Entry 1LWE (X-ray diffraction, 2.81 A resolution); this record covers chains A and B.

[Chain A]
Molecule: HIV-1 reverse transcriptase
Organism: Human immunodeficiency virus 1
Notes: EC 2.7.7.49; fragment: p66
Reference sequence: P04585 (POL_HV1H2); residues 1-560 here correspond to UniProt positions 156-715 (UniProt number = residue number + 155)
Amino-acid sequence (560 residues; row label = number of the first residue in the row):
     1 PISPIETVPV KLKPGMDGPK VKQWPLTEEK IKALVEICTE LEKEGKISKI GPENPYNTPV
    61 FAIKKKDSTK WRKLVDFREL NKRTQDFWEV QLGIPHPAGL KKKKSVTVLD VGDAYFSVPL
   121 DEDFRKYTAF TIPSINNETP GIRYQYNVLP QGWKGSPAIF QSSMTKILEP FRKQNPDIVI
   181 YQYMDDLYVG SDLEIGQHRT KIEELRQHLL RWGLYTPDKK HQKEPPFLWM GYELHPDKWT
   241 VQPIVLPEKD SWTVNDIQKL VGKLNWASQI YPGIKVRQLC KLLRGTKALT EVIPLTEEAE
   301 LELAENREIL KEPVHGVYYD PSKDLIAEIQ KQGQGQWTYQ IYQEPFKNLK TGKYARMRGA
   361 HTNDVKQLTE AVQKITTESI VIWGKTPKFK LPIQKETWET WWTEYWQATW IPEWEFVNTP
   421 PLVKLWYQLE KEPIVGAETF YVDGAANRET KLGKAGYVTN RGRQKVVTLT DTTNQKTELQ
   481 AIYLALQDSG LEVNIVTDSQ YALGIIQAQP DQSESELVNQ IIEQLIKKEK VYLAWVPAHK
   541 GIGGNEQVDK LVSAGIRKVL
Unresolved in the structure: 66-67, 71-72, 135-141, 555-560
Differences from the reference sequence: engineered mutation Leu-41 (Met196 in P04585), Tyr-215 (Thr370 in P04585); modified residue (280)
Modified residues: Cys-280 (3-sulfinoalanine; CSD)
Ligand contacts: non-nucleoside rt inhibitor nevirapine (NVP; 11-cyclopropyl-5,11-dihydro-4-methyl-6H-dipyrido[3,2-b:2',3'-e][1,4]diazepin-6-one): Pro-95, Leu-100, Lys-101, Lys-103, Val-106, Val-179, Tyr-181, Tyr-188, Val-189, Gly-190, Phe-227, Trp-229, Leu-234, His-235, Pro-236, Tyr-318

[Chain B]
Molecule: HIV-1 reverse transcriptase
Organism: Human immunodeficiency virus 1
Notes: EC 2.7.7.49; fragment: p51
Reference sequence: P04585 (POL_HV1H2); residues 1-440 here correspond to UniProt positions 156-595 (UniProt number = residue number + 155)
Amino-acid sequence (440 residues; row label = number of the first residue in the row):
     1 PISPIETVPV KLKPGMDGPK VKQWPLTEEK IKALVEICTE LEKEGKISKI GPENPYNTPV
    61 FAIKKKDSTK WRKLVDFREL NKRTQDFWEV QLGIPHPAGL KKKKSVTVLD VGDAYFSVPL
   121 DEDFRKYTAF TIPSINNETP GIRYQYNVLP QGWKGSPAIF QSSMTKILEP FRKQNPDIVI
   181 YQYMDDLYVG SDLEIGQHRT KIEELRQHLL RWGLYTPDKK HQKEPPFLWM GYELHPDKWT
   241 VQPIVLPEKD SWTVNDIQKL VGKLNWASQI YPGIKVRQLC KLLRGTKALT EVIPLTEEAE
   301 LELAENREIL KEPVHGVYYD PSKDLIAEIQ KQGQGQWTYQ IYQEPFKNLK TGKYARMRGA
   361 HTNDVKQLTE AVQKITTESI VIWGKTPKFK LPIQKETWET WWTEYWQATW IPEWEFVNTP
   421 PLVKLWYQLE KEPIVGAETF
Unresolved in the structure: 1-5, 88-93, 216-231, 429-440
Differences from the reference sequence: engineered mutation Leu-41 (Met196 in P04585), Tyr-215 (Thr370 in P04585)

[Interface between chain A and chain B]
Contacting residue pairs (89; chain A residue first):
  Val-8(A) with Glu-53(B)
  Pro-9(A) with Glu-53(B)
  Gln-85(A) with Glu-53(B), hydrogen bond (side chain-backbone)
  Asp-86(A) with Pro-55(B)
  Phe-87(A) with Pro-52(B)
  Trp-88(A) with Pro-52(B), hydrogen bond (backbone-backbone); Asn-54(B); Pro-55(B); Asn-57(B); Arg-143(B)
  Gln-91(A) with Thr-139(B), hydrogen bond (side chain-backbone); Pro-140(B); Gly-141(B), hydrogen bond (side chain-backbone)
  Gly-93(A) with Asn-137(B)
  Ile-94(A) with Asn-137(B)
  Pro-95(A) with Asn-136(B)
  His-96(A) with Asn-136(B)
  Gly-99(A) with Asn-136(B)
  Leu-100(A) with Asn-136(B)
  Gln-161(A) with Pro-140(B)
  Tyr-181(A) with Glu-138(B)
  Lys-366(A) with Gln-394(B)
  Glu-370(A) with Gln-394(B)
  Gln-373(A) with Glu-396(B); Thr-400(B), hydrogen bond
  Thr-376(A) with Trp-401(B)
  Thr-377(A) with Thr-400(B)
  Ile-380(A) with Leu-26(B)
  Val-381(A) with Pro-25(B), hydrophobic; Asn-136(B), hydrogen bond (backbone-backbone)
  Ile-382(A) with Ile-135(B); Asn-136(B)
  Trp-383(A) with Ile-135(B)
  Gly-384(A) with Thr-27(B); Glu-28(B), hydrogen bond (backbone-backbone)
  Trp-402(A) with Lys-331(B), hydrogen bond (backbone-side chain); Thr-362(B); Asp-364(B), hydrogen bond
  Tyr-405(A) with Lys-331(B), hydrogen bond (backbone-side chain)
  Trp-406(A) with Lys-331(B); Pro-392(B), hydrophobic; Val-417(B); Asn-418(B); Thr-419(B)
  Gln-407(A) with Lys-331(B), hydrogen bond (backbone-side chain); Pro-392(B); Ile-393(B); Gln-394(B)
  Ala-408(A) with Asp-364(B); Leu-368(B), hydrophobic; Pro-392(B), hydrogen bond (backbone-backbone); Ile-393(B), hydrophobic
  Thr-409(A) with Asp-364(B), hydrogen bond (backbone-side chain)
  Trp-410(A) with Thr-362(B); Asn-363(B); Val-365(B), hydrophobic; Trp-401(B); Tyr-405(B)
  Pro-412(A) with Trp-401(B), hydrophobic
  Pro-433(A) with Asn-255(B); Leu-289(B), hydrophobic
  Val-435(A) with Thr-290(B)
  Thr-439(A) with Lys-287(B); Leu-289(B)
  Tyr-441(A) with Lys-287(B), hydrogen bond (side chain-backbone)
  Val-458(A) with Thr-286(B)
  Thr-459(A) with Thr-286(B)
  Asn-460(A) with Thr-286(B); Lys-287(B); Ala-288(B)
  Asn-494(A) with Leu-289(B)
  Leu-503(A) with Pro-421(B), hydrophobic
  Tyr-532(A) with Asn-255(B), hydrogen bond; Leu-289(B), hydrophobic
  Trp-535(A) with Leu-422(B), hydrophobic
  Val-536(A) with Gln-258(B)
  Pro-537(A) with Gly-262(B); Asn-265(B)
  Lys-540(A) with Asn-265(B)
  Ile-542(A) with Gln-258(B); Val-261(B), hydrophobic; Cys-280(B), hydrogen bond (backbone-side chain)
  Gly-543(A) with Leu-283(B); Arg-284(B); Gly-285(B)
  Gly-544(A) with Gly-285(B), hydrogen bond (backbone-backbone)
  Glu-546(A) with Arg-284(B), salt bridge
  Gln-547(A) with Gly-285(B); Thr-286(B)
Also at the interface, not in a pair above, chain A (62 interface residues in all): Ala-158, Ile-159, Ser-162, Thr-165, Ile-180, Gln-182, Ile-434, Val-496, Gln-500, Gly-541
Also at the interface, not in a pair above, chain B (56 interface residues in all): Lys-20, Val-21, Tyr-56, Thr-131, Val-254, Gly-335, Trp-337

[In short]
Chain A and chain B form an interface of 62 and 56 residues respectively; the contacts include 17 hydrogen
bonds and 1 salt bridge. Polar pairs include Glu-546(A)/Arg-284(B), Gln-85(A)/Glu-53(B) and
Gln-91(A)/Thr-139(B). Chain A binds non-nucleoside rt inhibitor nevirapine.
Here chain A is HIV-1 reverse transcriptase and chain B is HIV-1 reverse transcriptase, both from Human
immunodeficiency virus 1. Entry 1LWE (Crystal structure of M41L/T215Y mutant HIV-1 reverse transcriptase
(rtmn) in complex with nevirapine) was determined by X-ray diffraction (same publication as 1LW0, 1LW2, 1LWC
and 1LWF).
